PDB entry 7WBV | electron microscopy, 4.10 A resolution (low resolution: residue-level contacts below are approximate; hydrogen-bond / salt-bridge calls are withheld) | chains N and b of the 26 polymer chains in the assembly

Chain N:
Molecule: 198-nt DNA strand
Sequence (198 nucleotides; row label = number of the first residue in the row; numbers below 1 keep their minus sign (DG-125 is residue -125)):
  -125 GCTTACGTCAGTCTGGCCATCTTTGTGTTTGGTGTGTTTGGGTGGTGGCC
   -75 GTTTTCGTTGTTTTTTTCTGTCTCGTGCCTGGTGTCTTGGGTGTAATCCC
   -25 CTTGGCGGTTAAAACGCGGGGGACAGCGCGTACGTGCGTTTAAGCGGTGC
    25 TAGAGCTGTCTACGACCAATTGAGCGGCCTCGGCACCGGGATTCTGAT
Not modelled in the structure: -125 to -87, -68 to -64

Chain b:
Name: Histone H4
Organism: Homo sapiens
Reference sequence: P62805 (H4_HUMAN); residues 1-102 here correspond to UniProt positions 2-103 (UniProt number = residue number + 1)
Sequence (106 residues; numbered -3 to 102; the number before each row is that of its first residue; numbers below 1 keep their minus sign (Gly-3 is residue -3)):
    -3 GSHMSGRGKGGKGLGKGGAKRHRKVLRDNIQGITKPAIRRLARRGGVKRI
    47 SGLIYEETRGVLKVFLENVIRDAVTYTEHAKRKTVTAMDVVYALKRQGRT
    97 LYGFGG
Not modelled in the structure: -3 to 22
Differences from the reference sequence: expression tag (-3 to 0)
Curated features (UniProtKB/Swiss-Prot):
  - DNA-binding region: Lys16 to Lys20
  - modified residue: Ser1 (N-acetylserine), Arg3 (Asymmetric dimethylarginine), Lys5 (N6-(2-hydroxyisobutyryl)lysine), Lys8 (N6-(2-hydroxyisobutyryl)lysine), Lys12 (N6-(2-hydroxyisobutyryl)lysine), Lys16 (N6-(2-hydroxyisobutyryl)lysine), Lys20 (N6,N6,N6-trimethyllysine), Lys31 (N6-(2-hydroxyisobutyryl)lysine), Lys44 (N6-(2-hydroxyisobutyryl)lysine), Ser47 (Phosphoserine), Tyr51 (Phosphotyrosine), Lys59 (N6-(2-hydroxyisobutyryl)lysine), Lys77 (N6-(2-hydroxyisobutyryl)lysine), Lys79 (N6-(2-hydroxyisobutyryl)lysine), Thr80 (Phosphothreonine), Tyr88 (Phosphotyrosine), Lys91 (N6-(2-hydroxyisobutyryl)lysine)
  - cross-link (Glycyl lysine isopeptide (Lys-Gly)): Lys12 (interchain with G-Cter in SUMO2), Lys20 (interchain with G-Cter in SUMO2), Lys31 (interchain with G-Cter in SUMO2), Lys59 (interchain with G-Cter in SUMO2), Lys79 (interchain with G-Cter in SUMO2), Lys91 (interchain with G-Cter in SUMO2)

Interface between chain N and chain b:
Pairs across the interface (10; chain N residue first):
  DC7(N) - Arg45(b)
  DC7(N) - Ser47(b)
  DC7(N) - Gly48(b)
  DG8(N) - Arg35(b)
  DG8(N) - Ile46(b)
  DG27(N) - Lys79(b)
  DA28(N) - Arg78(b)
  DA28(N) - Lys79(b)
  DA28(N) - Thr80(b)
  DG29(N) - Arg78(b)
Also at the interface, not in a pair above, chain b (10 interface residues in all): Arg39, Lys77

In short:
5 residues of chain N face 10 of chain b across their interface. From UniProt: a DNA-binding region on chain
b.
Here chain N is a 198-nt DNA strand and chain b is Histone H4 (Homo sapiens). Entry 7WBV (RNA polymerase II
elongation complex bound with Elf1 and Spt4/5, stalled at SHL(-4) of the nucleosome) was determined by
electron microscopy (same publication as 7WBW, 7WBX and 8HE5).
